Entry 3WBZ (X-ray diffraction, 2.39 A resolution); this record covers chains A and D of the 4 polymer chains in the assembly.

== Chain A (and D) ==
Protein: Likely histidyl tRNA-specific guanylyltransferase
From: Candida albicans
Notes: EC 2.7.7.79; chain D of this document is another copy of the same molecule, construct and numbering; everything in this record applies to it too
UniProtKB: Q5AFK5 (Q5AFK5_CANAL); residue numbers follow UniProt; this construct covers 1-268
Sequence (271 residues; row label = number of the first residue in the row; numbers below 1 keep their minus sign (Gly-2 is residue -2)):
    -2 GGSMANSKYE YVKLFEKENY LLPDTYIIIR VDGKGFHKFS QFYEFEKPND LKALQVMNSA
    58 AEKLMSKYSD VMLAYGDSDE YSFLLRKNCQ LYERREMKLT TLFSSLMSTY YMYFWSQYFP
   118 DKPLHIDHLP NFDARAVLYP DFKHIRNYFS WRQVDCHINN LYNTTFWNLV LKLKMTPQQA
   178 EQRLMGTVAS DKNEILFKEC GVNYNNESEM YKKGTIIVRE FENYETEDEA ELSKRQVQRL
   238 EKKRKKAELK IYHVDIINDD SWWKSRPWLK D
Not modelled in the structure: -2 to 2, 222-243 (chain D: -2 to 2)
Construct notes: expression tag (-2 to 0)
Bound ions: Mg2+ site 1: Asp29, Asp76 (together with ATP); Mg2+ site 2: Asp29, Gly30, Asp76 (together with ATP)
Residues lining bound ligands:
  - ATP (adenosine-5'-triphosphate), molecule 1: Glu7, Lys10, Arg92, Lys95
  - ATP, molecule 2: Arg27, Asp130, Arg132, Trp148, Arg149, Asp152
  - ATP, molecule 3: Asp29, Gly30, Lys31, Gly32, Phe33, His34, Ser37, Phe42, Glu43, Lys44, Pro45, Asn46, Asp47, Ala50, Leu51, Ser75, Asp76
Reported in the primary citation:
  - binding site for ATP: Lys44, Asp47
  - mutagenesis - H154A, N190A, F194A, K209A, K209Q: decreased catalytic activity
  - mutagenesis - F194Y: unchanged catalytic activity
  - mutagenesis - N200D, K209E: abolished catalytic activity

== Chain A / chain D interface ==
Residue-residue contacts (9; chain A residue first):
  Leu11(A) - Pro20(D)
  Phe12(A) - Leu19(D)  hydrophobic
  Phe12(A) - Pro20(D)
  Lys14(A) - Asn16(D)  hydrogen bond
  Lys14(A) - Tyr17(D)  hydrogen bond (side chain-backbone)
  Asn16(A) - Lys14(D)
  Tyr17(A) - Lys14(D)  hydrogen bond (backbone-side chain)
  Leu19(A) - Phe12(D)
  Pro20(A) - Phe12(D)
Also at the interface, not in a pair above, chain A (8 interface residues in all): Asp21
Also at the interface, not in a pair above, chain D (8 interface residues in all): Leu11, Asp21

== Overview ==
The chain A/chain D interface involves 8 residues from each chain; the contacts include 3 hydrogen bonds.
Among the polar pairs are Lys14(A)-Asn16(D) and Lys14(A)-Tyr17(D). From the paper: a binding site for ATP at
Lys44(A) and Asp47(A); H154A, N190A and F194A of chain A, among others, reduce catalytic activity; 8
substitutions were tested in all.
Both chains are Likely histidyl tRNA-specific guanylyltransferase (Candida albicans). Entry 3WBZ (Crystal
structure of C. albicans tRNA(His) guanylyltransferase (Thg1) with ATP) was determined by X-ray diffraction,
deposited together with 3WC1 and 3WC2.
